8Y97 - chains C and D of the 4 polymer chains in the assembly; structure by X-ray diffraction, 2.83 A resolution.

Chain C (and D):
Name: DegT/DnrJ/EryC1/StrS aminotransferase
Source organism: Serratia sp. ATCC 39006
Notes: chain D of this document is another copy of the same molecule, construct and numbering; everything in this record applies to it too
UniProtKB: A0A2I5T5Y7 (A0A2I5T5Y7_SERS3); residue numbers follow UniProt; this construct covers 2-211
Amino-acid sequence (218 residues; each row starts with the number of its first residue; numbering starts at 0):
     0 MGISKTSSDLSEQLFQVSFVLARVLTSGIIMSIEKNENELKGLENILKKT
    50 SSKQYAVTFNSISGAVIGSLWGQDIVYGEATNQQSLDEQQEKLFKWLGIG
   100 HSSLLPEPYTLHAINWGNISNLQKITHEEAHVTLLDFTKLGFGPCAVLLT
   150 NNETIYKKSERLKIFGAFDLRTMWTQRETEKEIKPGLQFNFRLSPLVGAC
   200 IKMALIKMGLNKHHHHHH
Disordered / not traced: 0-10, 170-180, 211-217
Sequence notes: initiating methionine (0); expression tag (1, 212-217)

How chain C and chain D interact:
Contacting residue pairs (5):
  E11(C) - E11(D)
  L13(C) - F14(D)
  F14(C) - L13(D)  hydrophobic
  F14(C) - S17(D)
  S17(C) - F14(D)

Summary:
The chain C/chain D interface involves 4 residues from each chain.
Chain C and chain D are both DegT/DnrJ/EryC1/StrS aminotransferase (Serratia sp. ATCC 39006); the structure,
Crystal structure of a heterooligomeric aminotransferase from Serratia sp. ATCC 39006, PMP-bound form, was
determined by X-ray diffraction, deposited together with 8Y96 and 8Y98.
